PDB entry 9NHO | electron microscopy, 3.80 A resolution | chains E and F of the 8 polymer chains in the assembly

Chain E:
Protein: BG505-CH505 Envelope glycoprotein gp120
From: Human immunodeficiency virus 1
Sequence (504 residues; row label = number of the first residue in the row; note: 13 numbers in that range are skipped by the numbering (no residue carries them; nothing is unmodelled there); numbers below 1 keep their minus sign (Met-4 is residue -4)):
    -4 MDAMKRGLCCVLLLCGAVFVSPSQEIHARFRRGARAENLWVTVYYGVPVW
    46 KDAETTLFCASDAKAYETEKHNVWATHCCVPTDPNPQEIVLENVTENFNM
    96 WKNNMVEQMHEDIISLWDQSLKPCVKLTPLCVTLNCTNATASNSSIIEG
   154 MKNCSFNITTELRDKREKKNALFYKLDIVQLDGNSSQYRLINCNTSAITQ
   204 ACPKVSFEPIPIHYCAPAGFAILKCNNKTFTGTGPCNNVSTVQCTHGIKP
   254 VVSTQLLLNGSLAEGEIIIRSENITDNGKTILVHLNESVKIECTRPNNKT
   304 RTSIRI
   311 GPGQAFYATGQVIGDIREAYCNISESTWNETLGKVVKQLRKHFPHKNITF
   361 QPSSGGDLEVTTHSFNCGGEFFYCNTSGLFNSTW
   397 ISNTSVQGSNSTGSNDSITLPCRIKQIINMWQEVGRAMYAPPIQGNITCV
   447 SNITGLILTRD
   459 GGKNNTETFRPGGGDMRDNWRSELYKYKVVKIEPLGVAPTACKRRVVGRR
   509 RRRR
Disordered / not traced: -4 to 33, 57-65, 397-411, 459-462, 506-512
Disulfides: Cys54-Cys73, Cys119-Cys205, Cys126-Cys196, Cys131-Cys157, Cys218-Cys247, Cys228-Cys239, Cys296-Cys331, Cys384-Cys418
Covalent attachments: N-acetylglucosamine (NAG) linked to Asn130, Asn133, Asn156, Asn160, Asn230, Asn241, Asn262, Asn289, Asn301, Asn332, Asn442, Asn448

Chain F:
Protein: BG505-CH505 Transmembrane protein gp41
From: Human immunodeficiency virus 1
Sequence (153 residues; each row starts with the number of its first residue):
   512 AVGIGAVFLGFLGAAGSTMGAASMTLTVQARNLLSGIVQQQSNLLRAPEC
   562 QQHLLKDTHWGIKQLQARVLAVEHYLRDQQLLGIWGCSGKLICTTNVPWN
   612 STWSNKTLSEIWDNMTWLQWDKEISNYTQIIYGLLEESQNQQEKNETDNL
   662 TCD
Disordered / not traced: 512-528, 547-567, 664
Disulfides: Cys598-Cys604
Covalent attachments: N-acetylglucosamine (NAG) linked to Asn611

How chain E and chain F interact:
Pairs across the interface (66; chain E residue first):
  Leu34(E) - Trp610(F)
  Trp35(E) - Thr606(F)
  Trp35(E) - Asn607(F)
  Trp35(E) - Val608(F)
  Val36(E) - Thr605(F)
  Val36(E) - Thr606(F)  hydrogen bond (backbone-backbone)
  Val36(E) - Val608(F)  hydrophobic
  Val36(E) - Trp610(F)  hydrophobic
  Thr37(E) - Ile603(F)
  Thr37(E) - Cys604(F)
  Thr37(E) - Thr605(F)
  Val38(E) - Trp596(F)  hydrophobic
  Val38(E) - Leu602(F)
  Val38(E) - Ile603(F)
  Val38(E) - Cys604(F)  hydrogen bond (backbone-backbone)
  Tyr39(E) - Leu602(F)
  Tyr39(E) - Ile603(F)  hydrophobic
  Tyr40(E) - Leu537(F)
  Tyr40(E) - Leu544(F)
  Tyr40(E) - Asp589(F)  hydrogen bond
  Tyr40(E) - Leu593(F)  hydrophobic
  Tyr40(E) - Leu602(F)  hydrogen bond (backbone-backbone)
  Gly41(E) - Leu537(F)
  Gly41(E) - Gln540(F)  hydrogen bond (backbone-side chain)
  Val42(E) - Leu537(F)
  Val42(E) - Gln540(F)
  Val42(E) - Trp628(F)  hydrophobic
  Pro43(E) - Gln540(F)
  Pro43(E) - Trp628(F)
  Val44(E) - Trp628(F)  hydrophobic
  Val44(E) - Leu629(F)  hydrophobic
  Val44(E) - Asp632(F)
  Trp45(E) - Leu629(F)  hydrophobic
  Lys46(E) - Asp632(F)  salt bridge
  Thr51(E) - Lys574(F)
  His72(E) - Asp568(F)  salt bridge
  His72(E) - Trp571(F)
  Val89(E) - Leu629(F)  hydrophobic
  Asp107(E) - Lys574(F)  salt bridge
  Gln114(E) - Asp568(F)  hydrogen bond
  Ala221(E) - Asn543(F)
  Ala221(E) - Leu544(F)
  Lys489(E) - His585(F)
  Pro492(E) - Asp589(F)
  Leu493(E) - Leu592(F)  hydrophobic
  Leu493(E) - Leu593(F)  hydrophobic
  Leu493(E) - Trp596(F)  hydrophobic
  Leu493(E) - Tyr643(F)
  Gly494(E) - Tyr643(F)  hydrogen bond (backbone-side chain)
  Val495(E) - Ile635(F)  hydrophobic
  Val495(E) - Thr639(F)
  Val495(E) - Ile642(F)  hydrophobic
  Val495(E) - Tyr643(F)
  Ala496(E) - Trp610(F)
  Ala496(E) - Ile635(F)
  Ala496(E) - Ile642(F)  hydrophobic
  Pro497(E) - Trp631(F)  hydrophobic
  Thr498(E) - Trp610(F)
  Lys501(E) - Thr605(F)
  Lys501(E) - Thr606(F)
  Arg502(E) - Thr605(F)
  Arg502(E) - Thr606(F)
  Arg502(E) - Asn607(F)
  Arg502(E) - Ser649(F)  hydrogen bond
  Arg502(E) - Gln653(F)
  Arg503(E) - Thr605(F)
Also at the interface, not in a pair above, chain E (35 interface residues in all): Phe53, Ser110, Gly222, Ala499, Cys500
Also at the interface, not in a pair above, chain F (39 interface residues in all): Thr536, Ala541, His570, Gln575, Ala582, Gln590, Thr618, Ser636, Leu646

In short:
35 residues of chain E and 39 residues of chain F are in contact; the contacts include 8 hydrogen bonds and 3
salt bridges. Among the polar pairs are Lys46(E)-Asp632(F), His72(E)-Asp568(F) and Asp107(E)-Lys574(F).
Chain E is BG505-CH505 Envelope glycoprotein gp120 and chain F is BG505-CH505 Transmembrane protein gp41, both
from Human immunodeficiency virus 1; the structure, BG505-CH505 Env glycoprotein in complex with NHP pAb
V1V2V3-5 isolated from animal RUu18 at week 14, was determined by electron microscopy, deposited together with
9NHH, 9NHI, 9NHJ, 9NHK, 9NHL, 9NHM, 9NHN and 9NI9.
